PDB entry 7U06 | electron microscopy, 4.20 A resolution (low resolution: residue-level contacts below are approximate; hydrogen-bond / salt-bridge calls are withheld) | chains A and c of the 27 polymer chains in the assembly

[Chain A]
Protein: Trafficking protein particle complex II-specific subunit 120
Organism: Saccharomyces cerevisiae
UniProt: Q04183 (TR120_YEAST); residue numbers follow UniProt; this construct covers 1-1289
Chain sequence (1289 residues; numbered 1 to 1289; the number before each row is that of its first residue):
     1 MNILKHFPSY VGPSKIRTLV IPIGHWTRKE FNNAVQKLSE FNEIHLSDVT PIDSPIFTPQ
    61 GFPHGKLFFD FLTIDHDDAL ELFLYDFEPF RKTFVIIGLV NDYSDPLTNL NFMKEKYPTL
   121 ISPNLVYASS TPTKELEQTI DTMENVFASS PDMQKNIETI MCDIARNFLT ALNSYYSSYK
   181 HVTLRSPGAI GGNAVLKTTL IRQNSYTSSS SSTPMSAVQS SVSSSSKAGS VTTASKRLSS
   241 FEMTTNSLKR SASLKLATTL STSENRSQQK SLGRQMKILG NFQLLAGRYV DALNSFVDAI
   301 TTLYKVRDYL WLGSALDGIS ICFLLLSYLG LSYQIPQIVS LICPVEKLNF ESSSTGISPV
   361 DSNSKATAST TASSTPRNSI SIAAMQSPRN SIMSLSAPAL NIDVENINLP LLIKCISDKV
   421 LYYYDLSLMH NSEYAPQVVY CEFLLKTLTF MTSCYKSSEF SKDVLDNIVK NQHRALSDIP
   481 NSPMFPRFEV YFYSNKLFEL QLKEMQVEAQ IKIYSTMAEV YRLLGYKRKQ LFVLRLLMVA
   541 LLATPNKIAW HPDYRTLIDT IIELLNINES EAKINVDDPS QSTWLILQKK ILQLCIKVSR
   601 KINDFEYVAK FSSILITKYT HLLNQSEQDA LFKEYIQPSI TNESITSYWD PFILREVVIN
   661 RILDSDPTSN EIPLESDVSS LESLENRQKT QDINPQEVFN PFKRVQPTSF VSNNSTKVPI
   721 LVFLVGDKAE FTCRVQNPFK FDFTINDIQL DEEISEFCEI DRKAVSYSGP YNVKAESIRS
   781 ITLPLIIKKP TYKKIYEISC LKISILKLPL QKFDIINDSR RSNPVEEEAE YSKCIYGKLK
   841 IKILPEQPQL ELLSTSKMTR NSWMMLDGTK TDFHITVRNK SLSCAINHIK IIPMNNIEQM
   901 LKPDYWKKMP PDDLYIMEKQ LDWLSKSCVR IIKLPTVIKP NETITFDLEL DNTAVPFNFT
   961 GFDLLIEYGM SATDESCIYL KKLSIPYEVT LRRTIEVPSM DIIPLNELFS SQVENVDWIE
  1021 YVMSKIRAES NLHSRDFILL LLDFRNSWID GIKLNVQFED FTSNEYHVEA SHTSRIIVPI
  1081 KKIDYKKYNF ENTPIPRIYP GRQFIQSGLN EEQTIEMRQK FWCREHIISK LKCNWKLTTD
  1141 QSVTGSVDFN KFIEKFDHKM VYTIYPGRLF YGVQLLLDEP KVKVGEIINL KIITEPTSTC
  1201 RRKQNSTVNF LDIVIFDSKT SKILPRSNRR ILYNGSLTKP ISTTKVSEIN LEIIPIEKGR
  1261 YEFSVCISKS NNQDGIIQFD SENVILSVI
Disordered / not traced: 203-264, 347-400, 569-580, 677-717, 820-833
Curated features (UniProtKB/Swiss-Prot):
  - modified residue (Phosphoserine): Ser-379, Ser-387

[Chain c]
Protein: Trafficking protein particle complex II-specific subunit 65
Organism: Saccharomyces cerevisiae
UniProt: P32893 (TRS65_YEAST); the construct has insertions or renumbered stretches relative to UniProt, so the offset changes along the chain: 1-455 = UniProt 1-455; 480-503 = UniProt 481-504; 505-560 = UniProt 505-560
Chain sequence (560 residues; numbered 1 to 560 plus 25 insertion-coded residues; 25 numbers in that range are skipped by the numbering (no residue carries them; nothing is unmodelled there); the number before each row is that of its first residue; a row labelled like 455A-455Y holds insertion residues (455A, then the next letters in order)):
     1 MECFVPLRCD LDGSNIEQLR QSHLSRKFII FDEQLNLWLW FQGNSQENKR FVLQNMIILI
    61 NEAQVTRTST IDDYFTQVEN NENLWRLKND CCSKILFKSN VVMNNGYNNQ IKFVFEYKSV
   121 DANFNNQDSL QDPQAKYTLD KYSSEEILPS FEPVYSWSSA ATKSSKNTNN HLEKNNRATH
   181 RVSSKNSEVH EADVSRNPNT FTLKLQYPIF SLLNMRLRNI SLKSEHCILS SLDFQTSKAS
   241 EQLTKKFIYP QEHNSFLKLN FQEISYKLID GTSQIELDPI CPLKVPLTAF SYDSISATFK
   301 LVLLPKSTQP HRVKITLAYE LELHPNLKLP VRTSWETEVT LKRSMPISST SSQYSSNNNN
   361 TNHSASFNGA ANNVNSGGLA NLRLGGVSSS RFSLGAASTT SLVNSKLSNV KFKFINSNIK
   421 VIKGEKFTMR LQIINSSSSP LDLVVYYNNT INPIP
455A-455Y SANNVRNSNGINNCGMNNGTIPNSP
   480 LTLENQYQLH NKYRKIAEGI ILLS
   505 NDYKIPVVPP RETYFADLRF IGIMSGYYGT LSGLKVLDLN TNELIEVGNG ASVLIQ
Disordered / not traced: 1-137, 160-210, 304-306, 342-399, 455A-455Y
Curated features (UniProtKB/Swiss-Prot):
  - modified residue (Phosphoserine): Ser-393, Ser-398

[How chain A and chain c interact]
Pairs across the interface (68; chain A residue first):
  Ile-3(A) / Trp-157(c)
  Pro-22(A) / Pro-149(c)
  Pro-22(A) / Ser-150(c)
  Pro-22(A) / Glu-152(c)
  Ile-23(A) / Ser-150(c)
  Ile-23(A) / Phe-151(c)
  Gly-24(A) / Ser-150(c)
  His-25(A) / Ile-147(c)
  Trp-26(A) / Ile-147(c)
  Trp-26(A) / Leu-148(c)
  Thr-27(A) / Ser-144(c)
  Thr-27(A) / Glu-145(c)
  Arg-28(A) / Ser-143(c)
  Arg-28(A) / Ser-144(c)
  Arg-28(A) / Leu-148(c)
  Lys-29(A) / Ser-144(c)
  Lys-29(A) / Glu-145(c)
  Phe-31(A) / Val-154(c)
  Thr-73(A) / Pro-153(c)
  Thr-73(A) / Val-154(c)
  Ile-74(A) / Tyr-155(c)
  Ile-74(A) / Trp-157(c)
  Asp-75(A) / Pro-153(c)
  Asp-75(A) / Tyr-155(c)
  Asp-77(A) / Ser-158(c)
  Asn-109(A) / Phe-151(c)
  Phe-112(A) / Phe-151(c)
  Met-113(A) / Phe-151(c)
  Lys-116(A) / Phe-151(c)
  Tyr-117(A) / Pro-153(c)
  Glu-508(A) / Trp-157(c)
  Ile-511(A) / Trp-157(c)
  Ile-548(A) / Tyr-155(c)
  Ala-549(A) / Tyr-155(c)
  Trp-550(A) / Asp-140(c)
  Trp-550(A) / Ser-143(c)
  His-551(A) / Tyr-155(c)
  Tyr-554(A) / Tyr-155(c)
  Tyr-554(A) / Trp-157(c)
  Arg-555(A) / Asp-140(c)
  Asn-603(A) / Leu-139(c)
  Asp-604(A) / Leu-139(c)
  Leu-853(A) / Val-302(c)
  Thr-859(A) / Lys-413(c)
  Thr-859(A) / Gln-432(c)
  Thr-859(A) / Ile-434(c)
  Ser-862(A) / Gln-432(c)
  Ser-862(A) / Thr-517(c)
  Trp-863(A) / Ile-415(c)
  Trp-863(A) / Gln-432(c)
  Trp-863(A) / Thr-517(c)
  Trp-863(A) / Phe-519(c)
  Met-864(A) / Thr-517(c)
  Met-864(A) / Tyr-518(c)
  Met-864(A) / Phe-519(c)
  Arg-878(A) / Val-302(c)
  Lys-880(A) / Gln-309(c)
  Leu-882(A) / Leu-268(c)
  Leu-882(A) / Ile-269(c)
  Leu-882(A) / Asp-270(c)
  Leu-882(A) / Ser-273(c)
  Leu-882(A) / Ile-275(c)
  Ser-883(A) / Ser-273(c)
  Thr-990(A) / Thr-517(c)
  Arg-992(A) / Val-511(c)
  Arg-992(A) / Tyr-518(c)
  Ile-1049(A) / Tyr-507(c)
  Ile-1049(A) / Tyr-518(c)
Also at the interface, not in a pair above, chain A (47 interface residues in all): Val-507, Asn-546, Glu-606, Glu-846, Arg-860, Asn-941
Also at the interface, not in a pair above, chain c (39 interface residues in all): Thr-138, Lys-141, Glu-146, Leu-303, Lys-411, Pro-510, Glu-516

[In short]
The interface between chain A and chain c involves 47 residues on one side and 39 on the other.
Chain A is Trafficking protein particle complex II-specific subunit 120 and chain c is Trafficking protein
particle complex II-specific subunit 65, both from Saccharomyces cerevisiae; the structure, Structure of the
yeast TRAPPII-Rab11/Ypt32 complex in the closed/open state (composite structure), was determined by electron
microscopy together with 7U05 from the same study.
